5SB8 - chains A and F of the 6 polymer chains in the assembly; structure by X-ray diffraction, 2.30 A resolution.

== Chain A ==
Protein: Tubulin alpha-1B chain
Source organism: Bos taurus
UniProtKB: P81947 (TBA1B_BOVIN); numbering as in UniProt (aligned over 1-451)
Chain sequence (451 residues; numbered 1 to 451; the number before each row is that of its first residue):
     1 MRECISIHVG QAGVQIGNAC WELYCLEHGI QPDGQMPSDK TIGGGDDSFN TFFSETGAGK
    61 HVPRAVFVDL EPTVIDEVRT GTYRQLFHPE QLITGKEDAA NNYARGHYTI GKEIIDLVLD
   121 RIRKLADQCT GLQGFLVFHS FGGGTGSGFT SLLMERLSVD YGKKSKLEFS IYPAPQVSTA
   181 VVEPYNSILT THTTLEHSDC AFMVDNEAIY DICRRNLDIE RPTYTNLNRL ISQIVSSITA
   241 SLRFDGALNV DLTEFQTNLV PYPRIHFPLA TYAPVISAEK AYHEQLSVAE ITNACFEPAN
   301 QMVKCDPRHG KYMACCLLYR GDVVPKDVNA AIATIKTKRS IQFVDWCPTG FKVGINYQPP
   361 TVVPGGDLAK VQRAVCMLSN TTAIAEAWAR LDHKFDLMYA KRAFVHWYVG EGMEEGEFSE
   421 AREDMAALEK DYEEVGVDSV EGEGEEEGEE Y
Disordered / not traced: 439-451
Bound ions: Ca2+: D39, T41, G44, E55
Small-molecule neighbours: GTP (guanosine-5'-triphosphate): G10, Q11, A12, Q15, I16, D69, D98, A99, A100, N101, S140, G142, G143, G144, T145, G146, I171, P173, V177, S178, T179, E183, N206, Y224, L227, N228, I231

== Chain F ==
Protein: Tubulin-Tyrosine Ligase
Source organism: Gallus gallus
UniProtKB: E1BQ43 (E1BQ43_CHICK); residues 1-378 here = UniProt positions 1-378
Chain sequence (384 residues; row label = number of the first residue in the row):
     1 MYTFVVRDEN SSVYAEVSRL LLATGQWKRL RKDNPRFNLM LGERNRLPFG RLGHEPGLVQ
    61 LVNYYRGADK LCRKASLVKL IKTSPELSES CTWFPESYVI YPTNLKTPVA PAQNGIRHLI
   121 NNTRTDEREV FLAAYNRRRE GREGNVWIAK SSAGAKGEGI LISSEASELL DFIDEQGQVH
   181 VIQKYLEKPL LLEPGHRKFD IRSWVLVDHL YNIYLYREGV LRTSSEPYNS ANFQDKTCHL
   241 TNHCIQKEYS KNYGRYEEGN EMFFEEFNQY LMDALNTTLE NSILLQIKHI IRSCLMCIEP
   301 AISTKHLHYQ SFQLFGFDFM VDEELKVWLI EVNGAPACAQ KLYAELCQGI VDVAISSVFP
   361 LADTGQKTSQ PTSIFIKLHH HHHH
Disordered / not traced: 104-124, 154-158, 176-178, 232-235, 363-372, 383-384
Construct notes: expression tag (379-384)
Bound ions: Mg2+: E331 (together with AMP-PCP)
Small-molecule neighbours: AMP-PCP (ACP; phosphomethylphosphonic acid adenylate ester): K74, P95, I148, K150, Q183, K184, Y185, L186, K198, D200, R202, R222, H239, L240, T241, N242, D318, M320, I330, E331, N333

== Chain A / chain F interface ==
Contacting residue pairs (22):
  Q176(A) with P56(F)
  E207(A) with H54(F), salt bridge
  E297(A) with H306(F), salt bridge
  P298(A) with L307(F), hydrophobic
  K304(A) with H54(F)
  C305(A) with H308(F)
  D306(A) with R66(F); L307(F)
  R308(A) with P300(F), hydrogen bond (side chain-backbone); A301(F), hydrogen bond (side chain-backbone); I302(F); S303(F), hydrogen bond (side chain-backbone)
  H309(A) with R66(F), hydrogen bond (side chain-backbone); G67(F), hydrogen bond (side chain-backbone); A301(F)
  S340(A) with A301(F)
  E386(A) with G50(F); R66(F), salt bridge
  R390(A) with G50(F); H54(F)
  H393(A) with R51(F)
  E433(A) with R46(F), salt bridge
Other interface residues (no listed pair), chain A (15 interface residues in all): K338
Other interface residues (no listed pair), chain F (15 interface residues in all): G53

== Summary ==
Chain A and chain F each contribute 15 residues to their interface; the contacts include 5 hydrogen bonds and
4 salt bridges. Polar contacts include E207(A)-H54(F), E297(A)-H306(F) and E386(A)-R66(F). Ligands of chain A:
GTP. Ligands of chain F: AMP-PCP.
Chain A is Tubulin alpha-1B chain (Bos taurus) and chain F is Tubulin-Tyrosine Ligase (Gallus gallus); the
structure, Tubulin-maytansinoid-3-complex, was determined by X-ray diffraction together with 5SB9, 5SBA, 5SBB,
5SBC, 5SBD and 5SBE from the same study.
